Entry 8ZDK (electron microscopy, 3.44 A resolution); this record covers chains 1 and R of the 35 polymer chains in the assembly.

Chain 1 (and R):
Name: Major Capsid Protein (gp8)
Organism: Mycolicibacterium smegmatis MC2 155
Notes: chain R of this document is another copy of the same molecule, construct and numbering; everything in this record applies to it too
Sequence (382 residues; each row starts with the number of its first residue):
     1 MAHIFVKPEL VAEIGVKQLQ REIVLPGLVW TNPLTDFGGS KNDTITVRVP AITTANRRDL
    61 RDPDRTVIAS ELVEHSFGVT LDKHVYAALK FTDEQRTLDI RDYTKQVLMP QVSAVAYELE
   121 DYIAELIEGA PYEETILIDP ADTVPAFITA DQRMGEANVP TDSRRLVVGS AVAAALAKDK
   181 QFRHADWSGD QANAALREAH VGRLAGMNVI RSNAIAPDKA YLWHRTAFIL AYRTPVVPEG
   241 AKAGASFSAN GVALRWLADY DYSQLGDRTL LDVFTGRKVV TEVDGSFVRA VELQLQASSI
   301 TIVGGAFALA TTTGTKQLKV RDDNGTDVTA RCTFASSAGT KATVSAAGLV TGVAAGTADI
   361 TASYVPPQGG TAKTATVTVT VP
Unresolved in the structure: 1, 35-42 (chain R: 1-13)

Interface between chain 1 and chain R:
Pairs across the interface (48):
  Ala2(1) with Glu71(R); Val73(R)
  His3(1) with Glu71(R), hydrogen bond (backbone-side chain); Leu72(R), hydrogen bond (side chain-backbone)
  Ile4(1) with Leu72(R); Val73(R); Glu74(R), hydrogen bond (backbone-backbone)
  Val6(1) with Arg48(R), hydrogen bond (backbone-side chain); Glu74(R), hydrogen bond (backbone-side chain); His75(R); Ser76(R)
  Glu9(1) with Lys41(R), salt bridge
  Asp93(1) with Val236(R); Arg255(R), salt bridge
  Arg96(1) with Val236(R); Glu239(R), salt bridge
  Thr97(1) with Thr234(R); Pro235(R); Val236(R), hydrogen bond (side chain-backbone); Phe274(R)
  Leu98(1) with Gly38(R); Asp43(R)
  Arg101(1) with Gly38(R), hydrogen bond (side chain-backbone); Gly39(R)
  Tyr103(1) with Glu239(R), hydrogen bond
  Gly240(1) with Tyr262(R)
  Lys242(1) with Glu239(R); Ala241(R); Lys242(R)
  Trp256(1) with Glu239(R)
  Ala258(1) with Glu239(R); Gly240(R)
  Asp259(1) with Gly240(R)
  Tyr260(1) with Pro238(R), hydrophobic; Gly240(R), hydrogen bond (backbone-backbone); Leu257(R), hydrophobic; Asp259(R)
  Tyr262(1) with Ala88(R); Asp259(R); Arg268(R); Thr269(R), hydrogen bond (side chain-backbone); Leu270(R)
  Ser263(1) with Arg268(R)
  Leu265(1) with Leu270(R), hydrophobic
  Asp267(1) with Pro238(R); Glu239(R), hydrogen bond (side chain-backbone); Gly240(R), hydrogen bond (side chain-backbone)
  Thr269(1) with Glu239(R)
Also at the interface, not in a pair above, chain 1 (26 interface residues in all): Phe5, Glu94, Asp99, Glu239
Also at the interface, not in a pair above, chain R (35 interface residues in all): Ser40, Ser70, Leu81, Arg233, Asp261, Gln264, Asp272

In short:
26 residues of chain 1 and 35 residues of chain R are in contact; the contacts include 12 hydrogen bonds and 3
salt bridges. Polar contacts include Glu9(1)-Lys41(R), Asp93(1)-Arg255(R) and Arg96(1)-Glu239(R).
Chain 1 and chain R are both Major Capsid Protein (gp8) (Mycolicibacterium smegmatis MC2 155); the structure,
Cryo-EM structure of Mycobacteriophage Douge genome-packed vertex (gp8 and gp113), was determined by electron
microscopy (same publication as 8ZDJ, 8ZDL, 8ZDO and 8ZDQ).
